PDB entry 5CJS | X-ray diffraction, 4.30 A resolution (low resolution: residue-level contacts below are approximate; hydrogen-bond / salt-bridge calls are withheld) | chains H and C of the 4 polymer chains in the assembly

Chain H:
Name: CR9114 heavy chain
From: Homo sapiens
Sequence (230 residues; row label = number of the first residue in the row; note: 14 numbers in that range are skipped by the numbering (no residue carries them; nothing is unmodelled there); a row labelled like 82A-82C holds insertion residues (82A, then the next letters in order)):
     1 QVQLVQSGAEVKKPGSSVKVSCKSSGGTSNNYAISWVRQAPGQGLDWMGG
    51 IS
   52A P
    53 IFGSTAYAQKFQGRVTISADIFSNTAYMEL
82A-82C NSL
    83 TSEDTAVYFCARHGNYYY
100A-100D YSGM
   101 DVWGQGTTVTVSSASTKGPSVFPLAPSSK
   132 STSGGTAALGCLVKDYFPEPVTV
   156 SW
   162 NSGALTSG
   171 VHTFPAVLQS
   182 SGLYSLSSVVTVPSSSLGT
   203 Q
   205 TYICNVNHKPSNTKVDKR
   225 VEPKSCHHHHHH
Unresolved in the structure: 132-135, 228-236

Chain C:
Name: Designed influenza hemagglutinin stem #4454, HA1
From: synthetic construct
Sequence (62 residues; numbered 11 to 72; the number before each row is that of its first residue):
    11 DTICIGYHANNSTDTVDTVLEKNVTVTHSVNLLENGGGGKYVCSAKLRMV
    61 TGLRNKPSKQSQ
Unresolved in the structure: 46-52, 69-72
Covalently attached groups: N-acetylglucosamine (NAG) linked to Asn33

Chain H / chain C interface:
Residue-residue contacts - 6 pairs, chain H then chain C:
  Pro52A(H) - His38(C)
  Ile53(H) - His38(C)
  Ile53(H) - Thr61(C)
  Gly55(H) - His38(C)
  Phe74(H) - Asn41(C)
  Phe74(H) - Glu44(C)
Also at the interface, not in a pair above, chain H (7 interface residues in all): Phe54, Asp72, Ile73
Also at the interface, not in a pair above, chain C (7 interface residues in all): Val40, Leu42, Asn45

Summary:
Chain H and chain C each contribute 7 residues to their interface. Covalently linked N-acetylglucosamine: at
Asn33(C).
Here chain H is CR9114 heavy chain (Homo sapiens) and chain C is Designed influenza hemagglutinin stem #4454,
HA1 (synthetic construct). Entry 5CJS (Crystal structure of a monomeric influenza hemagglutinin stem in
complex with an broadly neutralizing antibody CR9114) was determined by X-ray diffraction (same publication as
5CJQ).
